5C51 - chains B and C of the 5 polymer chains in the assembly; structure by X-ray diffraction, 3.43 A resolution.

# Chain B (and C)
Molecule: DNA polymerase subunit gamma-2, mitochondrial
Organism: Homo sapiens
Notes: EC 2.7.7.7; chain C of this document is another copy of the same molecule, construct and numbering; everything in this record applies to it too
UniProtKB: Q9UHN1 (DPOG2_HUMAN); residue numbers follow UniProt; this construct covers 1-485
Amino-acid sequence (485 residues; row label = number of the first residue in the row):
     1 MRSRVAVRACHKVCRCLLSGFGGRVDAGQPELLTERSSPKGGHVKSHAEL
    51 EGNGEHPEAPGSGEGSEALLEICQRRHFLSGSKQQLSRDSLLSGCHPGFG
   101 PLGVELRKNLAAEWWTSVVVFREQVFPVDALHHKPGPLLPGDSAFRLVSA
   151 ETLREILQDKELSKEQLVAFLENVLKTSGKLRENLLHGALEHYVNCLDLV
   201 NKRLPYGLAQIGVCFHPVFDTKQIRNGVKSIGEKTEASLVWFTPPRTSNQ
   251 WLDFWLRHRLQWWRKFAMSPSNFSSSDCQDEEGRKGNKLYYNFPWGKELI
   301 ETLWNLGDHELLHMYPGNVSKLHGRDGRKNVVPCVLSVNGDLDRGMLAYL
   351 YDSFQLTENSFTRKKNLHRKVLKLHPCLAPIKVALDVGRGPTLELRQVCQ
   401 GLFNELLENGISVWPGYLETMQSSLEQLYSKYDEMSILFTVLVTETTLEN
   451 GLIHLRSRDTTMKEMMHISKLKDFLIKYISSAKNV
Unresolved in the structure: 1-67, 137-178, 222-228, 356-361 (chain C: 1-66, 138-179, 220-226, 356-367)
Swiss-Prot annotation at these positions:
  - modified residue: Ser38 (Phosphoserine)
  - natural variant: Arg182 (R182W: In MTDPS16), Gly416 (G416A: No functional deficit), Asp433 (D433Y: In MTDPS16B), Gly451 (G451E: In PEOA4)

# How chain B and chain C interact
Residue-residue contacts (60; chain B residue first):
  Arg76(B) - Asp198(C)
  Phe78(B) - Asn195(C)
  Phe78(B) - Asp198(C)
  Phe78(B) - Leu199(C)  hydrophobic
  Ser82(B) - Asn195(C)  hydrogen bond
  His96(B) - Leu131(C)
  Pro97(B) - His192(C)
  Phe99(B) - Asp129(C)
  Phe99(B) - His192(C)
  Pro101(B) - Phe126(C)  hydrophobic
  Pro101(B) - Pro127(C)
  Pro101(B) - Leu199(C)  hydrophobic
  Val104(B) - Pro127(C)
  Glu105(B) - Pro127(C)
  Arg107(B) - Asp129(C)  salt bridge
  Lys108(B) - Trp115(C)
  Val120(B) - Leu407(C)
  Phe121(B) - Leu407(C)
  Glu123(B) - Phe403(C)
  Phe126(B) - Trp414(C)  hydrophobic
  Pro127(B) - Pro101(C)
  Pro127(B) - Val104(C)  hydrophobic
  Pro127(B) - Glu105(C)
  Asp129(B) - Phe99(C)
  Asp129(B) - Val104(C)
  Asp129(B) - Arg107(C)  salt bridge
  Leu131(B) - His96(C)
  Leu131(B) - Gly98(C)
  Leu131(B) - Glu233(C)
  His132(B) - Val213(C)
  His132(B) - Phe215(C)
  His132(B) - Glu233(C)  hydrogen bond (backbone-side chain)
  His133(B) - Ile231(C)  hydrogen bond (side chain-backbone)
  His133(B) - Glu233(C)  salt bridge
  Pro135(B) - Ser230(C)
  Leu181(B) - Leu181(C)  hydrophobic
  His192(B) - Ser80(C)
  His192(B) - Phe99(C)
  Asn195(B) - Gln74(C)  hydrogen bond
  Asn195(B) - His77(C)  hydrogen bond (backbone-side chain)
  Asn195(B) - Gly81(C)
  Asp198(B) - His77(C)  salt bridge
  Leu199(B) - His77(C)
  Leu199(B) - Pro101(C)  hydrophobic
  Leu199(B) - Trp414(C)
  Arg203(B) - Leu418(C)
  Arg203(B) - Glu419(C)  hydrogen bond (side chain-backbone)
  Arg203(B) - Thr420(C)
  Val213(B) - His132(C)
  Phe215(B) - His132(C)
  Ile231(B) - His133(C)  hydrogen bond (backbone-side chain)
  Glu233(B) - Ala130(C)
  Glu233(B) - Leu131(C)
  Glu233(B) - His132(C)  salt bridge
  Glu233(B) - His133(C)  salt bridge
  Leu407(B) - Val120(C)  hydrophobic
  Trp414(B) - Leu199(C)
  Leu418(B) - Glu123(C)
  Leu418(B) - Leu204(C)  hydrophobic
  Thr420(B) - Asn201(C)
Interface residues without a listed pair, chain B (41 interface residues in all): Gly98, Trp115, Val128, Cys196, Arg325, Pro415
Interface residues without a listed pair, chain C (46 interface residues in all): Pro97, Lys108, Val119, Gln124, Val128, Gly232, Gln400

# In short
Chain B and chain C form an interface of 41 and 46 residues respectively, with 7 hydrogen bonds and 6 salt
bridges. Polar pairs include Arg107(B)-Asp129(C), His133(B)-Glu233(C) and Asp198(B)-His77(C).
Chain B and chain C are both DNA polymerase subunit gamma-2, mitochondrial (Homo sapiens); the structure,
Probing the Structural and Molecular Basis of Nucleotide Selectivity by Human Mitochondrial DNA Polymerase
gamma, was determined by X-ray diffraction (same publication as 5C52 and 5C53).
